Entry 8DVF (electron microscopy, 3.30 A resolution); this record covers chains A and F of the 9 polymer chains in the assembly.

== Chain A (and F) ==
Protein: DnaB-like replicative helicase
Source organism: Escherichia phage T4
Notes: EC 3.6.4.-; chain F of this document is another copy of the same molecule, construct and numbering; everything in this record applies to it too
UniProtKB: P04530 (HELIC_BPT4); residues 1-432 here = UniProt positions 1-432
Chain sequence (475 residues; numbered 1 to 475; the number before each row is that of its first residue):
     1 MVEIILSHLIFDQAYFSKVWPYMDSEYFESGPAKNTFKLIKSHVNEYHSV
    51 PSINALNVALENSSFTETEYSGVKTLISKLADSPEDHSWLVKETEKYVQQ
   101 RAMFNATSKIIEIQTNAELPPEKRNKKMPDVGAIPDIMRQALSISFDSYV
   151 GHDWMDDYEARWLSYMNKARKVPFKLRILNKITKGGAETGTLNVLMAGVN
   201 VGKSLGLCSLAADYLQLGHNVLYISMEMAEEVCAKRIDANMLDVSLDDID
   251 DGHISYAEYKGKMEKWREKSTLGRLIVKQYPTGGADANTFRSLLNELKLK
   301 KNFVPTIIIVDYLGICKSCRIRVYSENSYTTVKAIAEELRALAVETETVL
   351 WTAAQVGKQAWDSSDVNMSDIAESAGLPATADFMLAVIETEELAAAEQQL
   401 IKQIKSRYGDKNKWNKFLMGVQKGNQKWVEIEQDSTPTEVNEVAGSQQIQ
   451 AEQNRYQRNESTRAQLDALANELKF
Disordered / not traced: 433-475
Differences from the reference sequence: expression tag (433-475)
Residues lining bound ligands: ATP-gamma-S (AGS; phosphothiophosphoric acid-adenylate ester): Pro-378, Ala-379, Lys-405, Arg-407, Tyr-408, Gly-409, Asp-410
UniProt features mapped onto this chain:
  - binding site (ATP): Ala-197 to Ser-204
  - mutagenesis: Leu-192 (L192Q: Partially suppresses phage growth inhibition by extra copies of bacterial AbpA-AbpB), Asp-213 (D213Y: Partially suppresses phage growth inhibition by extra copies of bacterial AbpA-AbpB)

== Interface between chain A and chain F ==
Residue-residue contacts (65; chain A residue first):
  Ile-4(A) / Asn-54(F)
  Ile-4(A) / Val-58(F)  hydrophobic
  Glu-85(A) / Ser-52(F)  hydrogen bond
  Glu-85(A) / Asn-54(F)  hydrogen bond
  Trp-89(A) / His-43(F)
  Trp-89(A) / Tyr-47(F)
  Trp-89(A) / Ala-55(F)  hydrophobic
  Lys-92(A) / Tyr-47(F)
  Glu-93(A) / Tyr-47(F)  hydrogen bond
  Glu-93(A) / Val-58(F)
  Glu-93(A) / Asn-62(F)
  Lys-96(A) / Tyr-47(F)
  Leu-215(A) / Trp-154(F)  hydrophobic
  Glu-230(A) / Tyr-149(F)  hydrogen bond
  Glu-230(A) / His-152(F)
  Ala-234(A) / His-152(F)
  Ala-234(A) / Arg-161(F)
  Ala-234(A) / Tyr-165(F)
  Lys-235(A) / Tyr-165(F)
  Ile-237(A) / Trp-154(F)
  Asp-238(A) / Trp-154(F)  hydrogen bond
  Asp-238(A) / Arg-161(F)  salt bridge
  Asp-238(A) / Tyr-165(F)  hydrogen bond
  Met-241(A) / Trp-154(F)  hydrophobic
  Ile-249(A) / Tyr-165(F)  hydrophobic
  Ile-254(A) / Trp-162(F)
  Ser-255(A) / Trp-162(F)
  Tyr-256(A) / Glu-159(F)  hydrogen bond
  Tyr-256(A) / Trp-162(F)
  Tyr-259(A) / Tyr-158(F)
  Tyr-259(A) / Arg-161(F)  hydrogen bond
  Tyr-259(A) / Trp-162(F)  hydrophobic
  Lys-260(A) / Tyr-158(F)  hydrogen bond
  Lys-260(A) / Glu-159(F)  salt bridge
  Met-263(A) / Trp-154(F)  hydrophobic
  Met-263(A) / Met-155(F)
  Met-263(A) / Tyr-158(F)  hydrophobic
  Met-263(A) / Arg-161(F)
  Glu-264(A) / Tyr-158(F)  hydrogen bond
  Trp-266(A) / Met-155(F)  hydrophobic
  Arg-267(A) / Met-155(F)  hydrogen bond (side chain-backbone)
  Arg-267(A) / Tyr-158(F)
  Leu-272(A) / Trp-154(F)  hydrophobic
  Arg-274(A) / Asp-153(F)  salt bridge
  Leu-275(A) / His-152(F)
  Leu-275(A) / Asp-153(F)
  Leu-275(A) / Trp-154(F)  hydrogen bond (backbone-backbone)
  Ile-276(A) / His-152(F)
  Ile-276(A) / Asp-153(F)
  Val-277(A) / Gly-151(F)
  Val-277(A) / His-152(F)  hydrogen bond (backbone-backbone)
  Lys-278(A) / Val-150(F)
  Thr-282(A) / Met-368(F)
  Leu-293(A) / Val-150(F)  hydrophobic
  Leu-297(A) / Val-150(F)  hydrophobic
  Leu-299(A) / Trp-20(F)
  Leu-299(A) / Pro-21(F)  hydrophobic
  Lys-300(A) / Pro-21(F)  hydrogen bond (side chain-backbone)
  Lys-300(A) / Tyr-22(F)
  Lys-300(A) / Ser-148(F)
  Lys-301(A) / Ser-148(F)  hydrogen bond (side chain-backbone)
  Lys-301(A) / Tyr-149(F)
  Lys-301(A) / Val-150(F)
  Tyr-324(A) / Ser-369(F)  hydrogen bond (backbone-side chain)
  Glu-326(A) / Asn-367(F)  hydrogen bond
Also at the interface, not in a pair above, chain A (46 interface residues in all): Met-1, Ser-83, Asp-86, Glu-227, Glu-231, Pro-281, Glu-296, Lys-298, Ser-325
Also at the interface, not in a pair above, chain F (32 interface residues in all): Glu-46, His-48, Ser-49, Ser-164, Ala-379, Asn-412

== Summary ==
46 residues of chain A face 32 of chain F across their interface; the contacts include 17 hydrogen bonds and 3
salt bridges. Polar contacts include Asp-238(A)/Arg-161(F), Lys-260(A)/Glu-159(F) and Arg-274(A)/Asp-153(F).
Bound to chain A: ATP-gamma-S.
Both chains are DnaB-like replicative helicase (Escherichia phage T4). Entry 8DVF (T4 Bacteriophage primosome
with single strand DNA, state 1) was determined by electron microscopy, deposited together with 8DTP, 8DUE,
8DVI, 8DW6, 8DWJ, 8G0Z and 8GAO.
